6M13 - chains a and b; structure by X-ray diffraction, 2.56 A resolution.

[Chain a (and b)]
Name: Ribonuclease L
Source organism: Sus scrofa
Notes: chain b of this document is another copy of the same molecule, construct and numbering; everything in this record applies to it too
Reference sequence: A5H025 (A5H025_PIG); numbering as in UniProt (aligned over 21-732)
Amino-acid sequence (717 residues; row label = number of the first residue in the row):
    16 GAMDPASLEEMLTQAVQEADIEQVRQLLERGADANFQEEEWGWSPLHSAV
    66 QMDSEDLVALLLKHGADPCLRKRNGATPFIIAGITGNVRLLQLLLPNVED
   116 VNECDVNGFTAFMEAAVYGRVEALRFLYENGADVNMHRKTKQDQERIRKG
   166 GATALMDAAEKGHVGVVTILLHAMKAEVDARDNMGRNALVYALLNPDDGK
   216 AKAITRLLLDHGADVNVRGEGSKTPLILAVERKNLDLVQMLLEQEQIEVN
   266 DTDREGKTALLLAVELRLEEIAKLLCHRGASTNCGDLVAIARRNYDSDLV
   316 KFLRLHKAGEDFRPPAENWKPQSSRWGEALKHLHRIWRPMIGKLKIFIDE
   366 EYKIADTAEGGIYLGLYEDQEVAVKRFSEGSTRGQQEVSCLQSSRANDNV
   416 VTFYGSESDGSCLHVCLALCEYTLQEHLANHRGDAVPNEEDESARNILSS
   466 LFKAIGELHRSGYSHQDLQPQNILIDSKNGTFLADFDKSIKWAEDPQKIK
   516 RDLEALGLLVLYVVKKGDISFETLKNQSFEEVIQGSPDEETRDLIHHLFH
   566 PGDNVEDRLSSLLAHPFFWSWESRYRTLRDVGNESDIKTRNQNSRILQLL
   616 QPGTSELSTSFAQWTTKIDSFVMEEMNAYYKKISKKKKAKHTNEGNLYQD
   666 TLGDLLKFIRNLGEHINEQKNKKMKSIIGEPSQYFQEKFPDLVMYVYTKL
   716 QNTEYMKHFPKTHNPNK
Disordered / not traced: 16-21, 325-328, 618-620, 644-661, 728-732 (chain b: 16-22, 322, 568-569, 644-659, 730-732)
Differences from the reference sequence: expression tag (16-20)
Ligand contacts:
  - 2'-5'-oligoadenylate trimer (25L; [[(2R,3R,4R,5R)-5-(6-aminopurin-9-yl)-4-[[(2R,3R,4R,5R)-5-(6-aminopurin-9-yl)-4-[[(2R,3S,4R,5R)-5-(6-aminopurin-9-yl)-3,4-dihydroxy-oxolan-2-yl]methoxy-hydroxy-phosphoryl]oxy-3-hydroxy-oxolan-2-yl]methoxy-hydroxy-phosphoryl]oxy-3-hydroxy-oxolan-2-yl]methoxy-hydroxy-phosphoryl] phosphono hydrogen phosphate), molecule 1: Gln32, Glu53, Trp56, Trp58, Ser63, Gln66, Lys87, Asn89, Ile99, Asp120, Asn122, Phe124, Glu129, Val132, Tyr133, Arg153, Lys164, Gly165
  - 2'-5'-oligoadenylate trimer (25L), molecule 2: Arg307, Arg308, Tyr310, Arg353, Phe362
  - BWC (5-[(Z)-(5-fluoranyl-2-oxidanylidene-1H-indol-3-ylidene)methyl]-2,4-dimethyl-N-(2-pyrrolidin-1-ylethyl)-1H-pyrrole-3-carboxamide): Arg340, Ile369, Ala370, Ile377, Ala388, Leu432, Ala433, Leu434, Cys435, Thr438, Gln440, Glu441, Gln486, Leu489, Ala499, Asp500

[Interface between chain a and chain b]
Contacting residue pairs - 107 pairs, chain a then chain b:
  Gln32(a) - Arg307(b)
  Gln32(a) - Arg319(b)  hydrogen bond
  Glu55(a) - His347(b)  salt bridge
  Glu55(a) - Ile351(b)
  Trp56(a) - Ile351(b)  hydrophobic
  Trp56(a) - Phe362(b)  hydrophobic
  Trp58(a) - Tyr310(b)
  Gln66(a) - Arg307(b)  hydrogen bond (side chain-backbone)
  Gln66(a) - Tyr310(b)
  Gln66(a) - Ser312(b)  hydrogen bond (backbone-side chain)
  Met67(a) - Ser312(b)
  Met67(a) - Lys316(b)
  Asp68(a) - Lys316(b)  hydrogen bond (backbone-side chain)
  Lys87(a) - Tyr310(b)
  Arg88(a) - Asp364(b)  salt bridge
  Arg88(a) - Glu366(b)  salt bridge
  Ile99(a) - Tyr310(b)  hydrophobic
  Tyr133(a) - Tyr310(b)
  Asp158(a) - Lys368(b)  salt bridge
  Asp158(a) - Gly375(b)
  Asp158(a) - Gly376(b)
  Asp158(a) - Tyr378(b)  hydrogen bond
  Gln159(a) - Arg391(b)  hydrogen bond
  Arg161(a) - Asp371(b)  salt bridge
  Arg161(a) - Thr372(b)
  Arg161(a) - Ala373(b)
  Arg161(a) - Glu374(b)
  Ile162(a) - Glu374(b)
  Ile162(a) - Gly375(b)
  Ile162(a) - Arg391(b)
  Ile162(a) - Phe392(b)
  Ile162(a) - Ser393(b)
  Ile162(a) - Cys427(b)  hydrophobic
  Lys164(a) - Asp424(b)  salt bridge
  Lys164(a) - Cys427(b)
  Met199(a) - Ser426(b)
  Arg201(a) - Gly425(b)
  Arg201(a) - Ser426(b)
  Gly234(a) - Glu394(b)
  Glu235(a) - Gly425(b)
  Gly236(a) - Glu394(b)  hydrogen bond (backbone-side chain)
  Arg269(a) - Glu394(b)  salt bridge
  Arg282(a) - Tyr133(b)
  Arg307(a) - Gln32(b)  hydrogen bond
  Arg307(a) - Gln66(b)
  Asn309(a) - Tyr133(b)
  Tyr310(a) - Ile96(b)  hydrophobic
  Tyr310(a) - Ile99(b)  hydrophobic
  Tyr310(a) - Tyr133(b)
  Ser312(a) - Gln66(b)
  Lys316(a) - Met67(b)
  Arg319(a) - Gln32(b)  hydrogen bond (side chain-backbone)
  His347(a) - Glu55(b)  salt bridge
  Phe362(a) - Trp56(b)  hydrophobic
  Ile363(a) - Gln159(b)
  Asp364(a) - Arg88(b)  salt bridge
  Lys368(a) - Asp158(b)  salt bridge
  Thr372(a) - Arg161(b)
  Ala373(a) - Arg161(b)
  Glu374(a) - Arg161(b)
  Glu374(a) - Ile162(b)
  Gly375(a) - Asp158(b)
  Gly375(a) - Ile162(b)
  Gly376(a) - Asp158(b)
  Tyr378(a) - Asp158(b)  hydrogen bond
  Glu383(a) - Gln407(b)  hydrogen bond
  Glu383(a) - Arg410(b)  salt bridge
  Gln385(a) - Gln407(b)
  Arg391(a) - Gln159(b)
  Arg391(a) - Ile162(b)
  Phe392(a) - Ile162(b)
  Ser393(a) - Ile162(b)
  Glu394(a) - Glu235(b)
  Glu394(a) - Gly236(b)  hydrogen bond (side chain-backbone)
  Glu394(a) - Arg269(b)  salt bridge
  Gln400(a) - Arg269(b)
  Gln407(a) - Glu383(b)  hydrogen bond
  Gln407(a) - Gln385(b)
  Arg410(a) - Glu383(b)  salt bridge
  Arg410(a) - Arg410(b)
  Arg410(a) - Thr417(b)
  Arg410(a) - Tyr419(b)  hydrogen bond (side chain-backbone)
  Asp413(a) - Asp413(b)
  Thr417(a) - Arg410(b)
  Phe418(a) - Arg410(b)
  Tyr419(a) - Arg410(b)
  Ser421(a) - Lys358(b)
  Asp424(a) - Lys164(b)  salt bridge
  Gly425(a) - Glu235(b)
  Ser426(a) - Met199(b)
  Ser426(a) - Arg201(b)
  Cys427(a) - Ile162(b)  hydrophobic
  Cys427(a) - Lys164(b)
  Lys493(a) - Glu472(b)  salt bridge
  Arg591(a) - Arg591(b)
  Asn598(a) - Glu679(b)  hydrogen bond (side chain-backbone)
  Ser600(a) - Asn682(b)  hydrogen bond (side chain-backbone)
  Ser600(a) - Glu683(b)
  Lys603(a) - Glu683(b)  salt bridge
  Arg675(a) - Glu679(b)  salt bridge
  Glu679(a) - Asn598(b)  hydrogen bond (backbone-side chain)
  Glu679(a) - Lys603(b)
  Glu679(a) - Arg675(b)  salt bridge
  Glu679(a) - Glu679(b)
  Asn682(a) - Ser600(b)  hydrogen bond (backbone-side chain)
  Glu683(a) - Ser600(b)
  Glu683(a) - Lys603(b)  salt bridge
Other interface residues (no listed pair), chain a (80 interface residues in all): Ile96, Thr100, Arg135, Lys156, Ile351, Glu366, Gly395, Ser408, Ser423, Asn461, Asp595, His680, Gln684
Other interface residues (no listed pair), chain b (82 interface residues in all): Glu33, Trp58, Asp68, Lys87, Thr100, Arg163, Gly234, Arg282, Arg308, Asn309, Ile363, Tyr382, Gly395, Ser408, Ala411, Phe418, Ser423, Asp595, Gln684, Asn729

[Overview]
80 residues of chain a face 82 of chain b across their interface; the contacts include 18 hydrogen bonds and
19 salt bridges. Polar contacts include Glu55(a)-His347(b), Arg88(a)-Asp364(b) and Arg88(a)-Glu366(b). Ligands
of chain a: compound BWC and 2'-5'-oligoadenylate trimer.
Chain a and chain b are both Ribonuclease L (Sus scrofa); the structure, Crystal structure of Rnase L in
complex with Toceranib, was determined by X-ray diffraction together with 6M11 and 6M12 from the same study.
